Entry 7FLW (X-ray diffraction, 1.55 A resolution); this record covers chains A and B.

[Chain A]
Molecule: Pre-mRNA-splicing factor 8
Source organism: Saccharomyces cerevisiae S288C
UniProt: P33334 (PRP8_YEAST); residues 1836-2090 here = UniProt positions 1836-2090
Amino-acid sequence (258 residues; row label = number of the first residue in the row):
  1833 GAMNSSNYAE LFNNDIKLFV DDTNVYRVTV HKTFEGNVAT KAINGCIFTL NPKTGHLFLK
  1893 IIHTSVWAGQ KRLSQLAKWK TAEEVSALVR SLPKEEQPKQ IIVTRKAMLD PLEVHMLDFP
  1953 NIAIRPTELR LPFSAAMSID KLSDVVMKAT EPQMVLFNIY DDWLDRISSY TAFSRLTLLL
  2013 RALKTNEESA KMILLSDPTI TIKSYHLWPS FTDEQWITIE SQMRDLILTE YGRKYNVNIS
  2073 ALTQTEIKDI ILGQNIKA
Disordered / not traced: 2070-2090
Differences from the reference sequence: expression tag (1833-1835)
UniProt features mapped onto this chain:
  - mutagenesis: Asp1853 (D1853A: Alters protein folding. Severely impaired growth. Strongly reduced growth at 35 degrees Celsius; when associated with A-1854; D1853N: Reduced growth at 30 degrees Celsius ...), Asp1854 (D1854A: Reduced growth at 30 degrees Celsius. Strongly reduced growth at 16 degrees Celsius. Strongly reduced growth at 35 degrees Celsius; when associated with A-1853 ...), Thr1855 (T1855A: Reduced growth at 30 degrees Celsius. Strongly reduced growth at 16 degrees Celsius), Thr1936 (T1936A: Reduced growth at 30 degrees Celsius. Strongly reduced growth at 16 degrees Celsius), Arg1937 (R1937K: Severely impaired growth. Reduced growth at 30 degrees Celsius. Strongly reduced growth at 16 degrees Celsius)

[Chain B]
Molecule: A1 cistron-splicing factor AAR2
Source organism: Saccharomyces cerevisiae S288C
UniProt: P32357 (AAR2_YEAST); aligned to UniProt positions 1-317 over residues 1-317
Amino-acid sequence (308 residues; row label = number of the first residue in the row; note: 13 numbers in that range are skipped by the numbering (no residue carries them; nothing is unmodelled there); numbers below 1 keep their minus sign (Gly-3 is residue -3)):
    -3 GAMAMNTVPF TSAPIEVTIG IDQYSFNVKE NQPFHGIKDI PIGHVHVIHF QHADNSSMRY
    57 GYWFDCRMGN FYIQYDPKDG LYKMMEERDG AKFENIVHNF KERQMMVSYP KIDEDDTWYN
   117 LTEFVQMDKI RKIVRKDENQ FSYVDSSMTT VQENEL
   166 SSSSSDPAHS LNYTVINFKS REAIRPGHEM EDFLDKSYYL NTVMLQGIFK NSSNYFGELQ
   226 FAFLNAMFFG NYGSSLQWHA MIELICSSAT VPKHMLDKLD EILYYQIKTL PEQYSDILLN
   286 ERVWNICLYS SFQKNSLHNT EKIMENKYPE LL
Disordered / not traced: -3 to 0, 166-169
Differences from the reference sequence: expression tag (-3 to 0); conflict Ser166 (Leu153 in P32357), Ser167 (Lys154 in P32357), Ser170 (Asp in P32357)
UniProt features mapped onto this chain:
  - region: Leu261 to Ile282 (Leucine-zipper)
  - modified residue: Ser253 (Phosphoserine), Thr274 (Phosphothreonine)
Small-molecule neighbours: 2-methyl-1-(2-methylphenyl)propan-2-amine (V5I): Lys125, Lys128, Ile129, Asn177, Tyr178, Thr179, Ile213, Phe214, Asn219, Glu223

[How chain A and chain B interact]
Residue-residue contacts (17):
  Gln1907(A) with Met195(B); Leu199(B)
  Leu1908(A) with Met195(B), hydrophobic
  Trp1911(A) with Glu194(B); Met195(B); Phe198(B), hydrophobic
  Asp1942(A) with Lys184(B), salt bridge; Phe198(B)
  Glu1945(A) with Lys184(B), salt bridge
  Val1946(A) with Ile189(B), hydrophobic; Glu194(B); Phe198(B), hydrophobic
  His1947(A) with Glu194(B)
  Leu1949(A) with Lys184(B); Ser185(B); Ile189(B), hydrophobic
  Asp1950(A) with Arg186(B), salt bridge

[Overview]
Chain A and chain B form an interface of 9 and 8 residues respectively; the contacts include 3 salt bridges.
Polar pairs include Asp1942(A)-Lys184(B), Glu1945(A)-Lys184(B) and Asp1950(A)-Arg186(B). Ligands of chain B:
2-methyl-1-(2-methylphenyl)propan-2-amine. UniProt lists 5 mutagenesis sites on chain A.
Chain A is Pre-mRNA-splicing factor 8 and chain B is A1 cistron-splicing factor AAR2, both from Saccharomyces
cerevisiae S288C; the structure, PanDDA analysis group deposition -- Aar2/RNaseH in complex with fragment
P05G07 from the F2X-Universal Library, was determined by X-ray diffraction (same publication as 5ST0, 5ST1,
5ST2, 5ST3, 5ST4, 5ST5 and 248 further entries).
